Entry 6K1K (X-ray diffraction, 2.20 A resolution); this record covers chains E and I of the 10 polymer chains in the assembly.

[Chain E]
Name: Histone H3.1
From: Homo sapiens
Reference sequence: P68431 (H31_HUMAN); residues 0-135 here correspond to UniProt positions 1-136 (UniProt number = residue number + 1)
Sequence (139 residues; numbered -3 to 135; the number before each row is that of its first residue; numbers below 1 keep their minus sign (Gly-3 is residue -3)):
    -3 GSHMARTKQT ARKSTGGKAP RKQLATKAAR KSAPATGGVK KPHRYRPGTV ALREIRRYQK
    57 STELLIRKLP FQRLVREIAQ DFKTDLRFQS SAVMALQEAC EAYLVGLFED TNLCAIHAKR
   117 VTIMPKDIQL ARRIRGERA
Unresolved in the structure: -3 to 37, 135
Construct notes: expression tag (-3 to -1)
Swiss-Prot annotation at these positions:
  - modified residue: Arg2 (Asymmetric dimethylarginine), Thr3 (Phosphothreonine), Lys4 (Allysine), Gln5 (5-glutamyl dopamine), Thr6 (Phosphothreonine), Arg8 (Citrulline), Lys9 (N6,N6,N6-trimethyllysine), Ser10 (ADP-ribosylserine), Thr11 (Phosphothreonine), Lys14 (N6-(2-hydroxyisobutyryl)lysine), Arg17 (Asymmetric dimethylarginine), Lys18 (N6-(2-hydroxyisobutyryl)lysine), Lys23 (N6-(2-hydroxyisobutyryl)lysine), Arg26 (Citrulline), Lys27 (N6,N6,N6-trimethyllysine), Ser28 (ADP-ribosylserine), Lys36 (N6,N6,N6-trimethyllysine), Lys37 (N6-methyllysine), Tyr41 (Phosphotyrosine), Lys56 (N6,N6,N6-trimethyllysine) and 8 more in UniProt
  - lipidation: Lys18 (N6-decanoyllysine)

[Chain I]
Molecule: 145-nt DNA strand
From: Homo sapiens
Sequence (145 nucleotides; row label = number of the first residue in the row; numbers below 1 keep their minus sign (DA-72 is residue -72)):
   -72 ATCACAATCC CGGTGCCGAG GCCGCTCAAT TGGTCGTAGA CAGCTCTAGC ACCGCTTAAA
   -12 CGCACGTACG GAATCCGTAC GTGCGTTTAA GCGGTGCTAG AGCTGTCTAC GACCAATTGA
    48 GCGGCCTCGG CACCGGGATT GTGAT
Ion coordination: Mn2+ site 1 near DG-61 (its only coordinating residue here); Mn2+ site 2 near DG-53 (its only coordinating residue here); Mn2+ site 3 near DG-34 (its only coordinating residue here); K+: DT-26, DA-25; Mn2+ site 4 near DG-3 (its only coordinating residue here); Mn2+ site 5 near DG50 (its only coordinating residue here); Mn2+ site 6 near DG62 (its only coordinating residue here)

[Interface between chain E and chain I]
Residue-residue contacts (26; chain E residue first):
  Arg40(E) - DT9(I)  base contact
  Arg40(E) - DG10(I)  hydrogen bond to the sugar
  Tyr41(E) - DA-67(I)  phosphate contact
  Tyr41(E) - DA-66(I)  sugar contact
  Tyr41(E) - DT9(I)  sugar contact
  Tyr41(E) - DG10(I)  hydrogen bond to the phosphate
  Arg42(E) - DT9(I)  phosphate contact
  Pro43(E) - DG8(I)  phosphate contact
  Pro43(E) - DT9(I)  sugar contact
  Gly44(E) - DG8(I)  hydrogen bond to the phosphate
  Gly44(E) - DT9(I)  hydrogen bond to the phosphate
  Thr45(E) - DT9(I)  hydrogen bond to the phosphate
  Val46(E) - DT9(I)  hydrogen bond to the phosphate
  Val46(E) - DG10(I)  phosphate contact
  Ala47(E) - DT9(I)  hydrogen bond to the phosphate
  Arg49(E) - DA-66(I)  salt bridge to the phosphate
  Arg49(E) - DT-65(I)  phosphate contact
  Arg63(E) - DA17(I)  hydrogen bond to the sugar
  Arg63(E) - DG18(I)  salt bridge to the phosphate
  Lys64(E) - DG18(I)  hydrogen bond to the phosphate
  Leu65(E) - DA17(I)  phosphate contact
  Leu65(E) - DG18(I)  hydrogen bond to the phosphate
  Pro66(E) - DA17(I)  phosphate contact
  Arg69(E) - DA17(I)  salt bridge to the phosphate
  Arg83(E) - DA26(I)  hydrogen bond to the phosphate
  Arg83(E) - DG27(I)  salt bridge to the phosphate
Interface residues without a listed pair, chain E (18 interface residues in all): Asp81, Gln85, Thr118
Interface residues without a listed pair, chain I (12 interface residues in all): DC7, DG29

[Summary]
Chain E and chain I form an interface of 18 and 12 residues respectively; the contacts include 11 hydrogen
bonds and 4 salt bridges. Polar contacts include Arg40(E)-DG10(I), Arg63(E)-DA17(I) and Tyr41(E)-DG10(I). The
K+ site is built by DT-26(I) and DA-25(I).
Here chain E is Histone H3.1 and chain I is a 145-nt DNA strand, both from Homo sapiens. Entry 6K1K (Human
nucleosome core particle with H2A.X S139E variant) was determined by X-ray diffraction together with 6IPU,
6JXD, 6K1I and 6K1J from the same study.
